8P4Q - chains B and C of the 4 polymer chains in the assembly; structure by X-ray diffraction, 1.88 A resolution.

[Chain B (and C)]
Name: IMP dehydrogenase subunit
Organism: Synechocystis sp. PCC 6803
Notes: chain C of this document is another copy of the same molecule, construct and numbering; everything in this record applies to it too
UniProt: P73853 (P73853_SYNY3); numbering as in UniProt (aligned over 1-387)
Chain sequence (390 residues; numbered -2 to 387; the number before each row is that of its first residue; numbers below 1 keep their minus sign (Gly-2 is residue -2)):
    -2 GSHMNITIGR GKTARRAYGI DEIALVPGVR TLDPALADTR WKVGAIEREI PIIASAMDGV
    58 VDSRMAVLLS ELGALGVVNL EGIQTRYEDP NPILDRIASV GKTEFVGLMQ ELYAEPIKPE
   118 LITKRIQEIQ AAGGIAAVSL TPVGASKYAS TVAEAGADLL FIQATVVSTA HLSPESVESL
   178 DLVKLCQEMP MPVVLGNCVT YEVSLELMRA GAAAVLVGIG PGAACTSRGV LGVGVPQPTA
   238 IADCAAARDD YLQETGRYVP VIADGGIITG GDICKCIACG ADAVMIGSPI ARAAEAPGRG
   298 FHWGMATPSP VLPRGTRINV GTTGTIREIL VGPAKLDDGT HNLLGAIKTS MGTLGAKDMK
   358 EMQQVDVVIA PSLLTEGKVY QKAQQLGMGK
Unresolved in the structure: 172-173
Differences from the reference sequence: expression tag (-2 to 0)
Covalent attachments: inosinic acid (IMP) linked to Cys222
Small-molecule neighbours: inosinic acid / xanthosine-5'-monophosphate: Ser52, Met54, Gln160, Thr162, Asn194, Pro218, Gly219, Ala220, Ala221, Thr223, Ser224, Asp261, Gly262, Gly263, Ile264, Met282, Ile283, Gly284, Ser285, Pro286, His299, Gly301, Met302, Ala303, Thr304, Arg311, Gly312

[How chain B and chain C interact]
Contacting residue pairs (132):
  Gly-2(B) - Asp363(C)  hydrogen bond (backbone-side chain)
  Ile3(B) - Tyr15(C)
  Thr4(B) - Tyr15(C)
  Ile5(B) - Pro235(C)
  Ile5(B) - Thr236(C)  hydrogen bond (backbone-side chain)
  Ile5(B) - Val364(C)  hydrophobic
  Gly6(B) - Ala239(C)
  Gly6(B) - Asp240(C)
  Arg7(B) - Tyr198(C)
  Arg7(B) - Ala239(C)
  Arg7(B) - Asp240(C)  hydrogen bond (backbone-side chain)
  Arg7(B) - Ala243(C)
  Lys9(B) - Ala239(C)
  Lys9(B) - Ala275(C)  hydrogen bond (side chain-backbone)
  Lys9(B) - Gln360(C)  hydrogen bond (side chain-backbone)
  Lys9(B) - Gln361(C)
  Lys9(B) - Val362(C)  hydrogen bond (side chain-backbone)
  Lys9(B) - Val364(C)
  Ala11(B) - Val364(C)
  Ala11(B) - Ile366(C)  hydrophobic
  Arg12(B) - Val364(C)  hydrogen bond (backbone-backbone)
  Arg12(B) - Val365(C)
  Arg12(B) - Ile366(C)  hydrogen bond (backbone-backbone)
  Arg13(B) - Ile366(C)
  Arg13(B) - Pro368(C)
  Ala14(B) - Ile366(C)  hydrogen bond (backbone-backbone)
  Gly16(B) - Ser369(C)
  Gly16(B) - Glu373(C)
  Ile17(B) - Glu373(C)  hydrogen bond (backbone-side chain)
  Asp18(B) - Ser369(C)  hydrogen bond
  Asp18(B) - Thr372(C)  hydrogen bond
  Glu19(B) - Pro368(C)
  Glu19(B) - Ser369(C)  hydrogen bond
  Lys99(B) - Gln381(C)  hydrogen bond (side chain-backbone)
  Lys99(B) - Leu383(C)
  Phe102(B) - Asp334(C)
  Phe102(B) - Leu383(C)  hydrophobic
  Val103(B) - Lys332(C)
  Gln107(B) - Ala331(C)  hydrogen bond (side chain-backbone)
  Val163(B) - Pro24(C)  hydrophobic
  Val163(B) - Thr28(C)
  Val163(B) - Thr350(C)
  Ser165(B) - Val26(C)  hydrogen bond (side chain-backbone)
  Ser165(B) - Arg27(C)
  Ala167(B) - Val26(C)
  Ala167(B) - Arg27(C)
  Ala167(B) - Thr28(C)  hydrogen bond (backbone-backbone)
  His168(B) - Thr28(C)  hydrogen bond
  His168(B) - Leu29(C)
  His168(B) - Asp30(C)
  Leu169(B) - Thr28(C)  hydrogen bond (backbone-backbone)
  Leu169(B) - Leu29(C)
  Leu169(B) - Asp30(C)  hydrogen bond (backbone-backbone)
  Leu169(B) - Leu33(C)
  Ser170(B) - Leu33(C)
  Pro171(B) - Asp30(C)
  Pro171(B) - Leu33(C)  hydrophobic
  Val196(B) - Pro24(C)
  Thr197(B) - Val23(C)
  Thr197(B) - Pro24(C)
  Val200(B) - Gly25(C)
  Ile216(B) - Pro24(C)  hydrophobic
  Gly217(B) - Lys375(C)  hydrogen bond (backbone-side chain)
  Pro218(B) - Glu373(C)
  Pro218(B) - Gly374(C)
  Pro218(B) - Lys375(C)  hydrogen bond (backbone-side chain)
  Gly219(B) - Lys375(C)  hydrogen bond (backbone-side chain)
  Ala220(B) - Gly374(C)
  Ala220(B) - Gln378(C)  hydrogen bond (backbone-side chain)
  Ala221(B) - Gln378(C)
  Cys222(B) - Lys375(C)
  Cys222(B) - Gln378(C)  hydrogen bond (backbone-side chain)
  Cys222(B) - Met385(C)
  Thr223(B) - Asp334(C)  hydrogen bond (side chain-backbone)
  Thr223(B) - Gln378(C)
  Thr223(B) - Gly384(C)
  Thr223(B) - Met385(C)
  Arg225(B) - Ser369(C)
  Arg225(B) - Leu370(C)
  Arg225(B) - Glu373(C)  salt bridge
  Arg225(B) - Met385(C)
  Gly226(B) - Thr266(C)  hydrogen bond (backbone-side chain)
  Gly226(B) - Gly268(C)  hydrogen bond (backbone-backbone)
  Gly226(B) - Met385(C)
  Val227(B) - Gly267(C)
  Val227(B) - Gly268(C)  hydrogen bond (backbone-backbone)
  Val227(B) - Gly336(C)
  Val227(B) - Ala343(C)
  Leu228(B) - Gly268(C)
  Leu228(B) - Cys271(C)
  Leu228(B) - Ala343(C)
  Leu228(B) - Thr346(C)
  Leu228(B) - Ser347(C)  hydrogen bond (backbone-side chain)
  Gly229(B) - Ala21(C)
  Gly229(B) - Leu22(C)  hydrogen bond (backbone-backbone)
  Gly229(B) - Gly268(C)
  Val230(B) - Leu22(C)
  Val230(B) - Ser347(C)
  Val230(B) - Thr350(C)
  Val230(B) - Leu351(C)  hydrophobic
  Gly231(B) - Ala21(C)
  Gly231(B) - Leu22(C)  hydrogen bond (backbone-backbone)
  Gly231(B) - Val365(C)
  Gly231(B) - Leu370(C)
  Val232(B) - Val23(C)  hydrophobic
  Pro233(B) - Ala367(C)  hydrophobic
  Pro233(B) - Glu373(C)
  Gln234(B) - Glu373(C)  hydrogen bond (backbone-side chain)
  Pro235(B) - Glu373(C)
  Ile265(B) - Tyr377(C)  hydrophobic
  Arg289(B) - Tyr377(C)  hydrogen bond
  Pro307(B) - Pro330(C)
  Val308(B) - Pro330(C)
  Val308(B) - Ala331(C)  hydrogen bond (backbone-backbone)
  Val308(B) - Asn339(C)  hydrogen bond (backbone-side chain)
  Leu309(B) - His338(C)
  Leu309(B) - Asn339(C)
  Leu309(B) - Gly342(C)
  Leu309(B) - Ala343(C)  hydrophobic
  Leu309(B) - Thr346(C)
  Pro310(B) - Ala331(C)
  Pro310(B) - Leu333(C)
  Gly312(B) - Asp334(C)
  Thr313(B) - Asp334(C)  hydrogen bond
  Thr313(B) - Gln378(C)
  Thr313(B) - Leu383(C)
  Arg314(B) - Leu383(C)
  Ile315(B) - Tyr377(C)  hydrophobic
  Ile315(B) - Gln381(C)
  Asn316(B) - Tyr377(C)
  Asn316(B) - Gln381(C)  hydrogen bond (backbone-side chain)
  Val317(B) - Tyr377(C)
Other interface residues (no listed pair), chain B (65 interface residues in all): Thr10, Val164, Gly263, Ser285, Lys387
Other interface residues (no listed pair), chain C (65 interface residues in all): Ile20, Glu199, Asp247, Lys272, Cys276, Asp335, Val376

[In short]
Chain B and chain C each contribute 65 residues to their interface, with 38 hydrogen bonds and 1 salt bridge.
Among the polar pairs are Arg225(B)-Glu373(C), Gly-2(B)-Asp363(C) and Ile5(B)-Thr236(C). Ligands of chain B:
inosinic acid / xanthosine-5'-monophosphate.
Both chains are IMP dehydrogenase subunit (Synechocystis sp. PCC 6803). Entry 8P4Q (Structure of the IMP
dehydrogenase related protein GUAB3 from Synechocystis PCC 6803) was determined by X-ray diffraction (same
publication as 8P37).
